PDB entry 3M5H | X-ray diffraction, 2.70 A resolution | chains A and C of the 6 polymer chains in the assembly

[Chain A (and C)]
Molecule: Hemagglutinin
From: Influenza A virus
Notes: fragment: Hemagglutinin HA1; chain C of this document is another copy of the same molecule, construct and numbering; everything in this record applies to it too
Reference sequence: B7NY59 (B7NY59_9INFA); the construct lacks a stretch of the UniProt sequence and is renumbered around it, so the offset changes along the chain: 10-142 = UniProt 14-146; 144-158 = UniProt 147-161; 159-220 = UniProt 164-225; 229-261 = UniProt 226-258; 2 more segments
Amino-acid sequence (317 residues; each row starts with the number of its first residue; note: 10 numbers in that range are skipped by the numbering (no residue carries them; nothing is unmodelled there); a row labelled like 158A-158B holds insertion residues (158A, then the next letters in order)):
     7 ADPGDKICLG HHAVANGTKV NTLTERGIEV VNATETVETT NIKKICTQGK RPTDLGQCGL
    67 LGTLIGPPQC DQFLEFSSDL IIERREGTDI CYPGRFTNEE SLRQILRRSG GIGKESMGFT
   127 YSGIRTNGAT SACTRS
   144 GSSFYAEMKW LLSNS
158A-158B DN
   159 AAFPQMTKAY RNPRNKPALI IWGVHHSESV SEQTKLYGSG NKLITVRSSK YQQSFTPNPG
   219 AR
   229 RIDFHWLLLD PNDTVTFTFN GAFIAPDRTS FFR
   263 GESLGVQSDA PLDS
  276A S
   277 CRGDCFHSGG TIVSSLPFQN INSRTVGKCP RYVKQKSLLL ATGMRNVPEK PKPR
Unresolved in the structure: 7-9, 327-330 (chain C: 7-10, 327-330)
Sequence notes: expression tag (7-9)
Disulfide bonds: Cys52-Cys277, Cys64-Cys76, Cys97-Cys139, Cys281-Cys305
Glycans and other covalent adducts: N-acetylglucosamine (NAG) linked to Asn38
From the paper describing this entry:
  - binding site for N-acetyl-alpha-neuraminic acid: Tyr98, Trp153, His183 (by similarity / conservation)
  - conformationally variable residues (side-chain flip): Arg220
  - binding site for beta-D-galactopyranose: Lys193, Arg220

[Chain A / chain C interface]
Contacting residue pairs (9):
  Leu201(A) - Pro217(C)
  Leu201(A) - Gly218(C)
  Leu201(A) - Ala219(C)
  Thr203(A) - Ala219(C)
  Gln210(A) - Gly100(C)
  Gln210(A) - Arg101(C)
  Gln210(A) - Arg229(C)
  Gln211(A) - Arg101(C)  hydrogen bond
  Thr214(A) - Asn216(C)
Interface residues without a listed pair, chain C (8 interface residues in all): Pro99

[In short]
Chain A and chain C form an interface of 5 and 8 residues respectively, with 1 hydrogen bond. The
hydrogen-bonded pair is Gln211(A)-Arg101(C). N-acetylglucosamine is covalently linked to Asn38(A). The paper
reports a binding site for N-acetyl-alpha-neuraminic acid at Tyr98(A), Trp153(A) and His183(A); a binding site
for beta-D-galactopyranose at Lys193(A) and Arg220(A).
Chain A and chain C are both Hemagglutinin (Influenza A virus); the structure, Crystal structure of a H7
influenza virus hemagglutinin complexed with 3SLN, was determined by X-ray diffraction (same publication as
3M5G, 3M5I and 3M5J).
